4OIN - chains C and H of the 9 polymer chains in the assembly; structure by X-ray diffraction, 2.80 A resolution.

[Chain C]
Name: DNA-directed RNA polymerase subunit beta
From: Thermus thermophilus
Notes: EC 2.7.7.6
UniProt: Q8RQE9 (RPOB_THET8); numbering as in UniProt (aligned over 1-1119)
Sequence (1119 residues; row label = number of the first residue in the row):
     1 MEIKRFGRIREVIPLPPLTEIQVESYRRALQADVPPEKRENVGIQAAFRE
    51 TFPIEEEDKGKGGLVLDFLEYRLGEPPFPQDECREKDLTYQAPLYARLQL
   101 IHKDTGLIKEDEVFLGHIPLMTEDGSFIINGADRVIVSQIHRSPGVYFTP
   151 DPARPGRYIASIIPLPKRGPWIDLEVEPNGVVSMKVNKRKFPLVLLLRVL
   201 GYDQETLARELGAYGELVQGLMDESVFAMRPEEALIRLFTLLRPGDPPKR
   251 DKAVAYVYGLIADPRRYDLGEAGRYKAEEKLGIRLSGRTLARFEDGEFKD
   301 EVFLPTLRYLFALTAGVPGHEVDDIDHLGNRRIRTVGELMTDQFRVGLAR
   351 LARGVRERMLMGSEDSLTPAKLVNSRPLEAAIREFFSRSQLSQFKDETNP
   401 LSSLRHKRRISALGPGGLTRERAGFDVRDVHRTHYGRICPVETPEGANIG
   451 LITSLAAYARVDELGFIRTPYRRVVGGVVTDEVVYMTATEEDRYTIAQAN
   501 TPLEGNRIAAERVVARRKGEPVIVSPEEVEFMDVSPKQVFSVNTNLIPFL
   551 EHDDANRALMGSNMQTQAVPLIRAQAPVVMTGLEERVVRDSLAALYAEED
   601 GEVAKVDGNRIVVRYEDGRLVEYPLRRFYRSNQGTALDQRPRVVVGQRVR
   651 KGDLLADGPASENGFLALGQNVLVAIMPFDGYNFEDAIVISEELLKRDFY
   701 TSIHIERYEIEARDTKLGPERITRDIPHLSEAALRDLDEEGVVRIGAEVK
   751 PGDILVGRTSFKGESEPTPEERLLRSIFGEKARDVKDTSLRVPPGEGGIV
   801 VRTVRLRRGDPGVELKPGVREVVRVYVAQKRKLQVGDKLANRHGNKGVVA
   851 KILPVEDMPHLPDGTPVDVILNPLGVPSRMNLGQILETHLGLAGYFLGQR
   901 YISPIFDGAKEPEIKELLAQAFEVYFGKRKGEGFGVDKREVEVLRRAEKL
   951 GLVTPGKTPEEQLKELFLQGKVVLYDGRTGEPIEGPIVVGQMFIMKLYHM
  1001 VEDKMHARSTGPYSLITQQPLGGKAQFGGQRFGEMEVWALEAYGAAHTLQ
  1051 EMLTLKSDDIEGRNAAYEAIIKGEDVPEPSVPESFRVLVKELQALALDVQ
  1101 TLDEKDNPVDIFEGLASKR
Disordered / not traced: 57-62, 1119

[Chain H]
Molecule: 27-nt DNA strand
Sequence (27 nucleotides; each row starts with the number of its first residue):
     1 TATAATGGGAGCTGTCACGGATGCAGG
Disordered / not traced: 25-27

[How chain C and chain H interact]
Residue-residue contacts (20):
  Arg142(C) - DG14(H)  base contact
  Lys167(C) - DG11(H)  salt bridge to the phosphate
  Lys167(C) - DC12(H)  base contact
  Gly169(C) - DT13(H)  base contact
  Pro170(C) - DT13(H)  base contact
  Trp171(C) - DT13(H)  base contact
  Trp171(C) - DG14(H)  phosphate contact
  Asn187(C) - DG11(H)  base contact
  Arg243(C) - DG9(H)  hydrogen bond to the base
  Arg243(C) - DA10(H)  hydrogen bond to the base
  Gly245(C) - DG7(H)  base contact
  Tyr256(C) - DG11(H)  base contact
  Ile325(C) - DG14(H)  base contact
  Asp326(C) - DG14(H)  hydrogen bond to the base
  Arg331(C) - DG14(H)  hydrogen bond to the base
  Leu418(C) - DG14(H)  base contact
  Glu421(C) - DT15(H)  base contact
  Arg422(C) - DT13(H)  salt bridge to the phosphate
  Arg422(C) - DT15(H)  sugar contact
  Val427(C) - DG14(H)  base contact
Other interface residues (no listed pair), chain C (18 interface residues in all): Pro247, Asp426

[Summary]
The interface between chain C and chain H involves 18 residues on one side and 8 on the other; the contacts
include 4 hydrogen bonds and 2 salt bridges. Among the polar pairs are Arg243(C)-DG9(H), Arg243(C)-DA10(H) and
Asp326(C)-DG14(H).
Here chain C is DNA-directed RNA polymerase subunit beta (Thermus thermophilus) and chain H is a 27-nt DNA
strand. Entry 4OIN (Crystal structure of Thermus thermophilus transcription initiation complex soaked with
GE23077) was determined by X-ray diffraction (same publication as 4MQ9, 4OIO, 4OIP, 4OIQ and 4OIR).
